Entry 7EV3 (X-ray diffraction, 2.70 A resolution); this record covers chain A.

# Chain A
Name: Tryptophan--tRNA ligase
From: Mycobacterium tuberculosis
Notes: EC 6.1.1.2
UniProtKB: A0A045IZS3 (A0A045IZS3_MYCTX); residue numbers follow UniProt; this construct covers 1-336
Sequence (344 residues; row label = number of the first residue in the row):
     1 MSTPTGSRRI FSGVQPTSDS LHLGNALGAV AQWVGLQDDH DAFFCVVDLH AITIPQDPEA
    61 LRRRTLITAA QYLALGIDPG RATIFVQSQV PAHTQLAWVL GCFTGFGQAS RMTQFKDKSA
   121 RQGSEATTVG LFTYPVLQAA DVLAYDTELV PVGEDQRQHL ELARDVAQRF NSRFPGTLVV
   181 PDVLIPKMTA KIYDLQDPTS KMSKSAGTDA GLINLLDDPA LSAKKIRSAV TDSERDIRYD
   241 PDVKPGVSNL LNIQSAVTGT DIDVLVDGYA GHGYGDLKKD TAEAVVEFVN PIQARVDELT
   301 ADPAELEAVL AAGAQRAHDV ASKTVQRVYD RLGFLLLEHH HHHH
Not modelled in the structure: 1-4, 114-126, 337-344
Construct notes: expression tag (337-344)
Small-molecule neighbours:
  - ATP (adenosine-5'-triphosphate): Gly-13, Val-14, Gln-15, Thr-17, His-22, Gly-24, Asn-25, Gly-28, Ala-29, Val-152, Gly-153, Glu-154, Asp-155, Gln-156, Thr-189, Ala-190, Lys-191, Ile-192, Lys-201, Met-202, Ser-203, Lys-204, Ser-205
  - Y-10 (JE3; (5S)-5-[(1R)-1-(4-fluoranyl-1H-indol-3-yl)ethyl]-2-(methylamino)-1,3-oxazol-4-one): Phe-11, Ser-12, Gly-13, Gln-15, Val-47, His-50, Thr-53, Tyr-134, Gln-138, Asp-141, Val-142, Val-150, Val-152, Gln-156, His-159

# Summary
Ligands of chain A: ATP and Y-10.
Chain A is Tryptophan--tRNA ligase (Mycobacterium tuberculosis); the structure, Crystal structure of
Mycobacterium tuberculosis tryptophanyl-tRNA synthetase complexed with Y-10 and ATP, was determined by X-ray
diffraction, deposited together with 7EL8, 7ELT, 7ENS, 7ENT and 7EV2.
